3WZP - chains A and B of the 4 polymer chains in the assembly; structure by X-ray diffraction, 1.20 A resolution.

== Chain A (and B) ==
Name: Streptavidin
Source organism: Streptomyces avidinii
Notes: chain B of this document is another copy of the same molecule, construct and numbering; everything in this record applies to it too
UniProt: P22629 (SAV_STRAV); residues 13-139 here correspond to UniProt positions 37-163 (UniProt number = residue number + 24)
Chain sequence (129 residues; row label = number of the first residue in the row):
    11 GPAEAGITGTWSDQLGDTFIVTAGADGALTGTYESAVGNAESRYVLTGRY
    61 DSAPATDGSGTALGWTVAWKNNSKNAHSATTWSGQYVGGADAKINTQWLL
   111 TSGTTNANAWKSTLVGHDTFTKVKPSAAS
Not modelled in the structure: 11, 135-139 (chain B: 134-139)
Sequence notes: expression tag (11-12); engineered mutation S22 (Tyr46 in P22629), D23 (Asn47 in P22629), D27 (Ser51 in P22629), S83 (Tyr107 in P22629), K84 (Arg108 in P22629), D101 (Glu125 in P22629), K103 (Arg127 in P22629), N116 (Glu140 in P22629)
Residues lining bound ligands:
  - ZOF (6-({5-[(2E,3aS,4S,6aR)-2-iminohexahydro-1H-thieno[3,4-d]imidazol-4-yl]pentanoyl}amino)hexanoic acid), molecule 1: D23, L25, D27, Y43, S45, V47, G48, N49, A50, W79, A86, S88, T90, W92, W108, L110, S112, L124, D128
  - ZOF, molecule 2: W120, K121, L124
UniProt features mapped onto this chain:
  - motif: R59 to D61 (Cell attachment site)
  - binding site (biotin): Y43, Y54, W92, W108, W120

== How chain A and chain B interact ==
Pairs across the interface (88; chain A residue first):
  V55(A) - R59(B)
  T57(A) - T57(B)  hydrogen bond
  T57(A) - G58(B)
  T57(A) - R59(B)
  G58(A) - T57(B)  hydrogen bond (backbone-side chain)
  R59(A) - V55(B)
  R59(A) - T57(B)
  R59(A) - T76(B)
  R59(A) - A78(B)
  Y60(A) - A78(B)
  D61(A) - K80(B)
  D61(A) - N85(B)  hydrogen bond
  D61(A) - H87(B)  salt bridge
  S62(A) - K80(B)
  A63(A) - K80(B)
  A63(A) - N85(B)  hydrogen bond (backbone-side chain)
  A63(A) - H87(B)
  P64(A) - H87(B)
  A65(A) - H87(B)
  G68(A) - T115(B)
  S69(A) - G113(B)
  S69(A) - T114(B)
  S69(A) - T115(B)
  G70(A) - G113(B)
  G70(A) - T114(B)  hydrogen bond (backbone-backbone)
  A72(A) - S88(B)
  A72(A) - A89(B)
  A72(A) - T111(B)
  L73(A) - A89(B)
  G74(A) - T76(B)
  G74(A) - T91(B)
  W75(A) - T76(B)
  T76(A) - R59(B)
  T76(A) - G74(B)  hydrogen bond (side chain-backbone)
  T76(A) - W75(B)
  A78(A) - R59(B)
  A78(A) - Y60(B)
  K80(A) - D36(B)  salt bridge
  K80(A) - D61(B)
  K80(A) - S62(B)
  K80(A) - A63(B)
  N85(A) - D61(B)  hydrogen bond
  N85(A) - A63(B)  hydrogen bond (side chain-backbone)
  H87(A) - D61(B)  salt bridge
  H87(A) - A63(B)
  H87(A) - P64(B)
  H87(A) - A65(B)
  H87(A) - A72(B)
  S88(A) - A72(B)
  A89(A) - A72(B)
  A89(A) - L73(B)
  A89(A) - S93(B)
  T91(A) - G74(B)
  T91(A) - T91(B)  hydrogen bond
  T91(A) - W92(B)
  T91(A) - S93(B)
  W92(A) - T91(B)
  S93(A) - A89(B)
  S93(A) - T91(B)
  S93(A) - L109(B)  hydrogen bond (side chain-backbone)
  S93(A) - T111(B)  hydrogen bond
  G94(A) - T111(B)  hydrogen bond (backbone-side chain)
  Q95(A) - S112(B)
  Q95(A) - G113(B)
  Q95(A) - T114(B)  hydrogen bond
  Q95(A) - S122(B)
  Q107(A) - L109(B)
  Q107(A) - T123(B)  hydrogen bond
  W108(A) - L109(B)
  L109(A) - S93(B)  hydrogen bond (backbone-side chain)
  L109(A) - Q107(B)
  L109(A) - W108(B)
  L109(A) - L109(B)  hydrophobic
  T111(A) - A72(B)
  T111(A) - S93(B)  hydrogen bond
  T111(A) - G94(B)  hydrogen bond (side chain-backbone)
  S112(A) - Q95(B)
  G113(A) - S69(B)
  G113(A) - G70(B)
  G113(A) - Q95(B)
  T114(A) - S69(B)
  T114(A) - G70(B)  hydrogen bond (backbone-backbone)
  T114(A) - Q95(B)  hydrogen bond (backbone-side chain)
  T115(A) - G68(B)
  T115(A) - S69(B)
  N116(A) - V97(B)
  S122(A) - Q95(B)
  T123(A) - Q107(B)  hydrogen bond
Interface residues without a listed pair, chain A (43 interface residues in all): D67, V77, L110
Interface residues without a listed pair, chain B (42 interface residues in all): L110

== Overview ==
43 residues of chain A and 42 residues of chain B are in contact, with 20 hydrogen bonds and 3 salt bridges.
Polar pairs include D61(A)-H87(B), K80(A)-D36(B) and T57(A)-T57(B). Ligands of chain A: compound ZOF. UniProt
lists 5 biotin-binding residues on chain A.
Both chains are Streptavidin (Streptomyces avidinii). Entry 3WZP (Crystal structure of the core streptavidin
mutant V21 (Y22S/N23D/S27D/Y83S/R84K/E101D/R103K/E116N) complexed with iminobiotin long tail (IMNtail) at ...)
was determined by X-ray diffraction (same publication as 3WZN, 3WZO and 3WZQ).
